Entry 7RE7 (X-ray diffraction, 2.55 A resolution); this record covers chains D and F of the 3 polymer chains in the assembly.

[Chain D]
Molecule: MHC class I antigen
Organism: Homo sapiens
Reference sequence: Q861F7 (Q861F7_HUMAN); residues 1-278 here = UniProt positions 1-278
Amino-acid sequence (295 residues; row label = number of the first residue in the row):
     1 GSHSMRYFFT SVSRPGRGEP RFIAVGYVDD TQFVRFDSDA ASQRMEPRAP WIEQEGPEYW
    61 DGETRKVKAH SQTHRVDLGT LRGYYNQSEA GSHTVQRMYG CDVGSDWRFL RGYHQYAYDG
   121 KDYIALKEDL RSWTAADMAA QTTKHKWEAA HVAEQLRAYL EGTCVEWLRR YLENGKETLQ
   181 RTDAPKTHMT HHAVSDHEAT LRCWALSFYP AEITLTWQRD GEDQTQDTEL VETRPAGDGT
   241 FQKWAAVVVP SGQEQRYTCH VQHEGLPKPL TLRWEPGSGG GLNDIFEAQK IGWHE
Unresolved in the structure: 278-295
Disulfides: Cys-101/Cys-164, Cys-203/Cys-259
Sequence notes: conflict Gly-277 (Ser in Q861F7); expression tag (279-295)

[Chain F]
Molecule: Phe-met-asn-lys-phe-ile-tyr-glu-ile
Amino-acid sequence (9 residues; each row starts with the number of its first residue):
     1 FMNKFIYEI

[Interface between chain D and chain F]
Pairs across the interface - 44 pairs, chain D then chain F:
  Met-5(D) / Phe-1(F)
  Tyr-7(D) / Phe-1(F)  hydrogen bond (side chain-backbone)
  Tyr-7(D) / Met-2(F)  hydrophobic
  Phe-9(D) / Met-2(F)  hydrophobic
  Met-45(D) / Met-2(F)  hydrophobic
  Glu-63(D) / Phe-1(F)
  Glu-63(D) / Met-2(F)  hydrogen bond (side chain-backbone)
  Lys-66(D) / Phe-1(F)
  Lys-66(D) / Met-2(F)  hydrogen bond (side chain-backbone)
  Lys-66(D) / Asn-3(F)
  Lys-66(D) / Lys-4(F)
  Val-67(D) / Met-2(F)  hydrophobic
  His-70(D) / Asn-3(F)
  His-70(D) / Ile-6(F)
  Thr-73(D) / Ile-6(F)
  Thr-73(D) / Tyr-7(F)
  Val-76(D) / Glu-8(F)
  Asp-77(D) / Glu-8(F)
  Asp-77(D) / Ile-9(F)  hydrogen bond (side chain-backbone)
  Thr-80(D) / Ile-9(F)
  Leu-81(D) / Ile-9(F)  hydrophobic
  Tyr-84(D) / Ile-9(F)  hydrogen bond (side chain-backbone)
  Arg-97(D) / Ile-6(F)
  Tyr-99(D) / Met-2(F)
  Tyr-99(D) / Asn-3(F)  hydrogen bond (side chain-backbone)
  Tyr-116(D) / Ile-9(F)
  Tyr-123(D) / Ile-9(F)  hydrophobic
  Thr-143(D) / Ile-9(F)  hydrogen bond (side chain-backbone)
  Lys-146(D) / Glu-8(F)
  Lys-146(D) / Ile-9(F)  hydrogen bond (side chain-backbone)
  Trp-147(D) / Tyr-7(F)
  Trp-147(D) / Glu-8(F)  hydrogen bond (side chain-backbone)
  Trp-147(D) / Ile-9(F)  hydrophobic
  Ala-150(D) / Tyr-7(F)  hydrophobic
  Val-152(D) / Phe-5(F)  hydrophobic
  Val-152(D) / Tyr-7(F)  hydrophobic
  Gln-155(D) / Phe-5(F)
  Leu-156(D) / Asn-3(F)
  Tyr-159(D) / Phe-1(F)  hydrogen bond (side chain-backbone)
  Tyr-159(D) / Met-2(F)
  Tyr-159(D) / Asn-3(F)
  Thr-163(D) / Phe-1(F)
  Trp-167(D) / Phe-1(F)  hydrophobic
  Tyr-171(D) / Phe-1(F)  hydrogen bond (side chain-backbone)
Also at the interface, not in a pair above, chain D (33 interface residues in all): Ala-24, Tyr-59, Ala-69, Ile-124

[Overview]
Chain D and chain F form an interface of 33 and 9 residues respectively, with 11 hydrogen bonds. Polar pairs
include Tyr-7(D)/Phe-1(F), Glu-63(D)/Met-2(F) and Lys-66(D)/Met-2(F).
Here chain D is MHC class I antigen (Homo sapiens) and chain F is Phe-met-asn-lys-phe-ile-tyr-glu-ile. Entry
7RE7 (TCR mimic antibody (Fab fragment) in complex with AFP/HLA-A*02) was determined by X-ray diffraction,
deposited together with 7RE8 and 7RE9.
